PDB entry 9MU4 | electron microscopy, 3.29 A resolution | chains d and T of the 10 polymer chains in the assembly

# Chain d
Name: Histone H2B
Organism: Drosophila melanogaster
Reference sequence: P02283 (H2B_DROME); residues 27-123 here = UniProt positions 27-123
Amino-acid sequence (97 residues; row label = number of the first residue in the row):
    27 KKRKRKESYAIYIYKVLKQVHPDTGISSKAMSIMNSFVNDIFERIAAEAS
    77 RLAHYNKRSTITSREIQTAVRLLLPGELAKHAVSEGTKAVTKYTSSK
Swiss-Prot annotation at these positions:
  - modified residue (N6-succinyllysine): Lys44, Lys114, Lys118
  - glycosylation: Ser110 (O-linked (GlcNAc) serine)
  - cross-link: Lys118 (Glycyl lysine isopeptide (Lys-Gly) (interchain with G-Cter in ubiquitin))

# Chain T
Molecule: 164-nt DNA strand
Organism: Drosophila melanogaster
Sequence (164 nucleotides; each row starts with the number of its first residue; numbers below 1 keep their minus sign (DT-87 is residue -87)):
   -87 TATATATATATATATATCAGAATCCCGGTGCCGAGGCCGCTCAATTGGTC
   -37 GTAGACAGCTCTAGCACCGCTTAAACGCACGTACGCGCTGTCCCCCGCGT
    13 TTTAACCGCCAAGGGGATTACTCCCTAGTCTCCAGGCACGTGTCAGATAT
    63 ATACATCGATATAT

# Chain d / chain T interface
Residue-residue contacts (16; chain d residue first):
  Arg29(d) - DT30(T)  phosphate contact
  Lys30(d) - DT30(T)  phosphate contact
  Arg31(d) - DT-47(T)  base contact
  Arg31(d) - DC-46(T)  sugar contact
  Glu33(d) - DA-45(T)  sugar contact
  Tyr40(d) - DG-53(T)  hydrogen bond to the phosphate
  Gly51(d) - DG-53(T)  phosphate contact
  Ile52(d) - DA-54(T)  sugar contact
  Ile52(d) - DG-53(T)  hydrogen bond to the phosphate
  Ser53(d) - DA-54(T)  phosphate contact
  Ser54(d) - DA-54(T)  hydrogen bond to the phosphate
  Arg84(d) - DG-34(T)  phosphate contact
  Arg84(d) - DA-33(T)  salt bridge to the phosphate
  Ser85(d) - DA-35(T)  sugar contact
  Ser85(d) - DG-34(T)  hydrogen bond to the phosphate
  Thr86(d) - DG-34(T)  phosphate contact
Also at the interface, not in a pair above, chain T (10 interface residues in all): DG-52

# Overview
Chain d and chain T form an interface of 12 and 10 residues respectively; the contacts include 4 hydrogen
bonds and 1 salt bridge. Polar contacts include Tyr40(d)-DG-53(T), Ile52(d)-DG-53(T) and Ser54(d)-DA-54(T).
Chain d is Histone H2B and chain T is a 164-nt DNA strand, both from Drosophila melanogaster; the structure,
Structure of a native Drosophila melanogaster octameric nucleosome, was determined by electron microscopy.
